PDB entry 8EMY | X-ray diffraction, 1.70 A resolution | chains A and F of the 12 polymer chains in the assembly

== Chain A (and F) ==
Molecule: GII.4 P domain
Notes: chain F of this document is another copy of the same molecule, construct and numbering; everything in this record applies to it too
UniProt: K4LM89 (K4LM89_9CALI); residues 224-530 here = UniProt positions 224-530
Chain sequence (307 residues; row label = number of the first residue in the row):
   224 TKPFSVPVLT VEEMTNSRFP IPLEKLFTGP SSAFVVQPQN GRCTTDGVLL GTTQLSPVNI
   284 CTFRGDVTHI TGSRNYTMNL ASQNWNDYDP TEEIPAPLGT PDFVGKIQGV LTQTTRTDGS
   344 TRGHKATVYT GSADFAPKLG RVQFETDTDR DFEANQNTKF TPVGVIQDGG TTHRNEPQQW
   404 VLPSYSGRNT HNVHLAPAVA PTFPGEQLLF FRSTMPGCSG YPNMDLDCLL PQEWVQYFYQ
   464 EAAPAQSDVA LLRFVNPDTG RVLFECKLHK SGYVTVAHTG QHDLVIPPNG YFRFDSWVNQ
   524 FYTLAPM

== How chain A and chain F interact ==
Pairs across the interface - 9 pairs, chain A then chain F:
  Thr224(A) with Thr294(F), hydrogen bond (backbone-side chain)
  Pro226(A) with Gly295(F)
  Phe517(A) with Gly295(F)
  Asp518(A) with Ser296(F)
  Ser519(A) with Asn298(F)
  Trp520(A) with Thr294(F)
  Asn522(A) with Ala356(F); Arg411(F)
  Phe524(A) with Arg411(F)
Other interface residues (no listed pair), chain A (11 interface residues in all): Lys225, Phe227, Gln469
Other interface residues (no listed pair), chain F (7 interface residues in all): Ile293

== Overview ==
Chain A and chain F form an interface of 11 and 7 residues respectively, with 1 hydrogen bond. The
hydrogen-bonded pair is Thr224(A)-Thr294(F).
Chain A and chain F are both GII.4 P domain; the structure, Structure of GII.4 norovirus in complex with
Nanobody 82, was determined by X-ray diffraction (same publication as 8EMZ, 8EN0, 8EN1, 8EN2, 8EN3, 8EN4, 8EN5
and 8EN6).
